Entry 9CHK (X-ray diffraction, 1.50 A resolution); this record covers chains A and D of the 4 polymer chains in the assembly.

# Chain A
Name: TP-methylase family protein
Organism: Shewanella oneidensis
Notes: engineered mutation(s): Y62A
Reference sequence: Q8EGW3 (Q8EGW3_SHEON); numbering as in UniProt (aligned over 1-263)
Sequence (263 residues; each row starts with the number of its first residue):
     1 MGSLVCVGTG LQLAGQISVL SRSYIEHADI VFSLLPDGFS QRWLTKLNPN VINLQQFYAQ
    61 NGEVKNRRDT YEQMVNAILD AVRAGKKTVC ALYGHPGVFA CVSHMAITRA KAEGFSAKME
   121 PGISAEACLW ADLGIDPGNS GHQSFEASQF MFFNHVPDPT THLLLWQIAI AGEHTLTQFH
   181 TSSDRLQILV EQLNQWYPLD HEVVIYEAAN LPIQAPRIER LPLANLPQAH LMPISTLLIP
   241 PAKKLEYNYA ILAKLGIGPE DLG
Unresolved in the structure: 1, 261-263
Ligand contacts: S-adenosylmethionine (SAM): Leu11, Tyr93, Gly94, His95, Val98, Phe99, Ala100, Ser124, Ala125, Trp166, Gln167, Tyr206, Glu207, Ala208, Asn210, Pro233, Ile234, Ser235, Thr236

# Chain D
Name: Extradiol ring-cleavage dioxygenase LigAB LigA subunit domain-containing protein
Organism: Shewanella oneidensis
Reference sequence: Q8EGW2 (Q8EGW2_SHEON); residues 1-71 here = UniProt positions 1-71
Sequence (78 residues; row label = number of the first residue in the row; numbers below 1 keep their minus sign (Met-6 is residue -6)):
    -6 MHHHHHHMSG LSDFFTQLGQ DAQLMEDYKQ NPEAVMRAHG LTDEQINAVM TGDMEKLKTL
    54 SGDSSYQSAL VISHGNGD
Unresolved in the structure: -6 to 1, 54-71
Differences from the reference sequence: initiating methionine (-6); expression tag (-5 to 0); engineered mutation Ala62 (Tyr in Q8EGW2)

# Interface between chain A and chain D
Pairs across the interface - 14 pairs, chain A then chain D:
  Val19(A) - Gln13(D)
  Leu20(A) - Gly12(D)
  Leu20(A) - Gln13(D)
  Leu20(A) - Ala15(D)
  Leu20(A) - Met18(D)  hydrophobic
  Ser23(A) - Gln13(D)
  Ser23(A) - Asp14(D)
  Ser23(A) - Ala15(D)  hydrogen bond (side chain-backbone)
  Tyr24(A) - Ala15(D)
  Tyr24(A) - Met18(D)  hydrogen bond
  Tyr24(A) - Glu19(D)  hydrogen bond
  His27(A) - Gln16(D)
  Lys87(A) - Gln16(D)
  Lys118(A) - Met18(D)  hydrogen bond

# Summary
Chain A and chain D each contribute 7 residues to their interface, with 4 hydrogen bonds. Polar contacts
include Ser23(A)-Ala15(D), Tyr24(A)-Met18(D) and Tyr24(A)-Glu19(D). Bound to chain A: S-adenosylmethionine.
Here chain A is TP-methylase family protein and chain D is Extradiol ring-cleavage dioxygenase LigAB LigA
subunit domain-containing protein, both from Shewanella oneidensis. Entry 9CHK (Structure of the
alpha-N-methyltransferase (SonM) and RiPP precursor (SonA-Y62A) heteromeric complex (bound to SAM)) was
determined by X-ray diffraction together with 9CGW, 9CH0, 9CH1, 9CH2, 9CH3, 9CH5, 9CH7 and 9CHI from the same
study.
